8HKC - chains B and C of the 7 polymer chains in the assembly; structure by electron microscopy, 2.49 A resolution.

[Chain B]
Molecule: DNA-directed RNA polymerase subunit alpha
Organism: Escherichia coli K-12
Notes: EC 2.7.7.6
Reference sequence: P0A7Z4 (RPOA_ECOLI); residue numbers follow UniProt; this construct covers 1-329
Chain sequence (331 residues; numbered 1 to 331; the number before each row is that of its first residue):
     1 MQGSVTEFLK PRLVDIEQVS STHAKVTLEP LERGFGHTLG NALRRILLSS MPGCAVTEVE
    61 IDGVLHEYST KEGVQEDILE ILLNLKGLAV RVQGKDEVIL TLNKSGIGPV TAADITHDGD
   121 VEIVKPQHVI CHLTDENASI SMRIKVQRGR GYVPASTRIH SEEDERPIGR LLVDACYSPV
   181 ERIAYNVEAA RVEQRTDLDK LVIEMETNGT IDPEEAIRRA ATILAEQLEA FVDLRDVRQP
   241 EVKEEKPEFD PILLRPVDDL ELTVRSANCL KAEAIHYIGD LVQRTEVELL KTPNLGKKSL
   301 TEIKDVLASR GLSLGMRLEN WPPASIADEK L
Not modelled in the structure: 1-5, 236-331
Sequence notes: expression tag (330-331)
UniProt features mapped onto this chain:
  - region: Glu162 to Glu165 (Required for interaction with Crp at class II promoters)
  - modified residue: Arg265 (ADP-ribosylarginine), Lys297 (N6-acetyllysine), Lys298 (N6-acetyllysine)
  - mutagenesis: Arg45 (R45C: In rpoA112; temperature-sensitive, blocks RNA polymerase assembly), Glu162 to Glu165 (5-fold decrease in CRP-class II promoter-dependent transcription), Glu165 (E165K: 5-fold decrease in CRP-class II promoter-dependent transcription), Arg191 (R191C: In rpoA101; temperature-sensitive)

[Chain C]
Molecule: DNA-directed RNA polymerase subunit beta
Organism: Escherichia coli K-12
Notes: EC 2.7.7.6
Reference sequence: P0A8V2 (RPOB_ECOLI); residues 2-1342 here = UniProt positions 2-1342
Chain sequence (1346 residues; numbered -1 to 1344; the number before each row is that of its first residue; numbers below 1 keep their minus sign (Met-1 is residue -1)):
    -1 MEFVYSYTEK KRIRKDFGKR PQVLDVPYLL SIQLDSFQKF IEQDPEGQYG LEAAFRSVFP
    59 IQSYSGNSEL QYVSYRLGEP VFDVQECQIR GVTYSAPLRV KLRLVIYERE APEGTVKDIK
   119 EQEVYMGEIP LMTDNGTFVI NGTERVIVSQ LHRSPGVFFD SDKGKTHSSG KVLYNARIIP
   179 YRGSWLDFEF DPKDNLFVRI DRRRKLPATI ILRALNYTTE QILDLFFEKV IFEIRDNKLQ
   239 MELVPERLRG ETASFDIEAN GKVYVEKGRR ITARHIRQLE KDDVKLIEVP VEYIAGKVVA
   299 KDYIDESTGE LICAANMELS LDLLAKLSQS GHKRIETLFT NDLDHGPYIS ETLRVDPTND
   359 RLSALVEIYR MMRPGEPPTR EAAESLFENL FFSEDRYDLS AVGRMKFNRS LLREEIEGSG
   419 ILSKDDIIDV MKKLIDIRNG KGEVDDIDHL GNRRIRSVGE MAENQFRVGL VRVERAVKER
   479 LSLGDLDTLM PQDMINAKPI SAAVKEFFGS SQLSQFMDQN NPLSEITHKR RISALGPGGL
   539 TRERAGFEVR DVHPTHYGRV CPIETPEGPN IGLINSLSVY AQTNEYGFLE TPYRKVTDGV
   599 VTDEIHYLSA IEEGNYVIAQ ANSNLDEEGH FVEDLVTCRS KGESSLFSRD QVDYMDVSTQ
   659 QVVSVGASLI PFLEHDDANR ALMGANMQRQ AVPTLRADKP LVGTGMERAV AVDSGVTAVA
   719 KRGGVVQYVD ASRIVIKVNE DEMYPGEAGI DIYNLTKYTR SNQNTCINQM PCVSLGEPVE
   779 RGDVLADGPS TDLGELALGQ NMRVAFMPWN GYNFEDSILV SERVVQEDRF TTIHIQELAC
   839 VSRDTKLGPE EITADIPNVG EAALSKLDES GIVYIGAEVT GGDILVGKVT PKGETQLTPE
   899 EKLLRAIFGE KASDVKDSSL RVPNGVSGTV IDVQVFTRDG VEKDKRALEI EEMQLKQAKK
   959 DLSEELQILE AGLFSRIRAV LVAGGVEAEK LDKLPRDRWL ELGLTDEEKQ NQLEQLAEQY
  1019 DELKHEFEKK LEAKRRKITQ GDDLAPGVLK IVKVYLAVKR RIQPGDKMAG RHGNKGVISK
  1079 INPIEDMPYD ENGTPVDIVL NPLGVPSRMN IGQILETHLG MAAKGIGDKI NAMLKQQQEV
  1139 AKLREFIQRA YDLGADVRQK VDLSTFSDEE VMRLAENLRK GMPIATPVFD GAKEAEIKEL
  1199 LKLGDLPTSG QIRLYDGRTG EQFERPVTVG YMYMLKLNHL VDDKMHARST GSYSLVTQQP
  1259 LGGKAQFGGQ RFGEMEVWAL EAYGAAYTLQ EMLTVKSDDV NGRTKMYKNI VDGNHQMEPG
  1319 MPESFNVLLK EIRSLGINIE LEDESR
Not modelled in the structure: -1 to 2, 233-332, 974-1025, 1343-1344
Sequence notes: initiating methionine (-1); expression tag (0-1, 1343-1344)
UniProt features mapped onto this chain:
  - modified residue (N6-acetyllysine): Lys1022, Lys1200
  - mutagenesis: Ile561 (I561S: Resistant to antibiotics salinamide A and B), Ile569 (I569S: Resistant to antibiotics salinamide A and B), Ala665 (A665E: Resistant to antibiotics salinamide A and B), Asp675 (D675A/G: Resistant to antibiotics salinamide A and B), Asn677 (N677H/K: Resistant to antibiotics salinamide A and B), Leu680 (L680M: Resistant to antibiotics salinamide A and B), Glu813 (E813K: Disrupts the enzyme's active center)

[Interface between chain B and chain C]
Contacting residue pairs (55; chain B residue first):
  Asn41(B) - Gly1215(C)
  Asn41(B) - Arg1216(C)
  Asn41(B) - Thr1217(C)
  Asn41(B) - Gly1218(C)  hydrogen bond (side chain-backbone)
  Arg44(B) - Tyr1087(C)
  Arg44(B) - Gly1091(C)
  Arg45(B) - Glu1083(C)
  Arg45(B) - Asp1084(C)  salt bridge
  Arg45(B) - Gly1215(C)  hydrogen bond (side chain-backbone)
  Arg45(B) - Arg1216(C)
  Leu65(B) - Ile873(C)
  His66(B) - Ile873(C)
  His66(B) - Gly874(C)
  His66(B) - Val928(C)
  His66(B) - Ile929(C)
  Tyr68(B) - Tyr756(C)
  Tyr68(B) - Ile929(C)  hydrophobic
  Tyr68(B) - Lys1057(C)
  Thr70(B) - Ala729(C)
  Thr70(B) - Ser730(C)
  Thr70(B) - Lys755(C)
  Lys71(B) - Asp728(C)
  Glu72(B) - Tyr726(C)  hydrogen bond
  Glu72(B) - Asp728(C)
  Gly73(B) - Tyr726(C)
  Gly73(B) - Asp728(C)  hydrogen bond (backbone-side chain)
  Val74(B) - Asp728(C)  hydrogen bond (backbone-side chain)
  Val74(B) - Ala729(C)  hydrogen bond (backbone-backbone)
  Gln75(B) - Val727(C)
  Gln75(B) - Ala729(C)
  Gln75(B) - Val771(C)  hydrogen bond (side chain-backbone)
  Asp77(B) - Ala729(C)
  Asp77(B) - Lys755(C)  salt bridge
  Asp77(B) - Tyr756(C)
  Asp77(B) - Asn766(C)
  Asp77(B) - Met768(C)
  Leu79(B) - Leu693(C)  hydrophobic
  Leu79(B) - Tyr756(C)
  Leu79(B) - Ile831(C)  hydrophobic
  Leu79(B) - Lys1057(C)
  Lys86(B) - Gln824(C)  hydrogen bond (side chain-backbone)
  Lys86(B) - Asp826(C)  salt bridge
  Thr134(B) - Val727(C)  hydrogen bond (side chain-backbone)
  Thr134(B) - Leu773(C)
  Tyr152(B) - Gln824(C)
  Tyr152(B) - Arg1059(C)  hydrogen bond
  Pro154(B) - Arg1059(C)
  Arg166(B) - Glu876(C)  salt bridge
  Ile168(B) - Tyr872(C)  hydrophobic
  Ile168(B) - Ala875(C)  hydrophobic
  Glu181(B) - Arg821(C)  hydrogen bond (backbone-side chain)
  Arg182(B) - Asn1090(C)  hydrogen bond (side chain-backbone)
  Ile183(B) - Gly1091(C)
  Ala184(B) - Asn1090(C)
  Tyr185(B) - Tyr1087(C)
Interface residues without a listed pair, chain B (34 interface residues in all): Leu48, Ser49, Glu67, Ser69, Glu76, Leu83, Ile107, Ser156, Asp174
Interface residues without a listed pair, chain C (42 interface residues in all): Arg694, Ser772, Val823, Thr927, Ala1055, Val1056, Glu1089, Thr1092

[Overview]
Chain B and chain C form an interface of 34 and 42 residues respectively, with 12 hydrogen bonds and 4 salt
bridges. Among the polar pairs are Arg45(B)-Asp1084(C), Asp77(B)-Lys755(C) and Lys86(B)-Asp826(C). UniProt
lists 6 mutagenesis sites on chain B; 7 mutagenesis sites on chain C.
Here chain B is DNA-directed RNA polymerase subunit alpha and chain C is DNA-directed RNA polymerase subunit
beta, both from Escherichia coli K-12. Entry 8HKC (Cryo-EM structure of E. coli RNAP sigma32 complex) was
determined by electron microscopy.
